7DN8 - chains C and D; structure by X-ray diffraction, 2.61 A resolution.

[Chain C]
Name: Putative cytoplasmic protein
Organism: Salmonella typhimurium (strain LT2 / SGSC1412 / ATCC 700720)
UniProtKB: Q8ZPY9 (Q8ZPY9_SALTY); residues 73-374 here = UniProt positions 73-374
Chain sequence (305 residues; row label = number of the first residue in the row; note: 72 numbers in that range are skipped by the numbering (no residue carries them; nothing is unmodelled there); numbers below 1 keep their minus sign (Gly-2 is residue -2)):
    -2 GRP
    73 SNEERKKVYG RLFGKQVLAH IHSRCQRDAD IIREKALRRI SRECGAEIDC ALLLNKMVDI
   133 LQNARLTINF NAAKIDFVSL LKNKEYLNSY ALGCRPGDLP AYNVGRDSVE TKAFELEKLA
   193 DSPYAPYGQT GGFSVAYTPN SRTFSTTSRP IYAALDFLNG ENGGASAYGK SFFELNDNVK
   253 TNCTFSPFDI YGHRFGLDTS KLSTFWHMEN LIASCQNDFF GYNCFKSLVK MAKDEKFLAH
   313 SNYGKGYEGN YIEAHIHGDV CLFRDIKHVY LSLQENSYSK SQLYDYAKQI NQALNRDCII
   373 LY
Not modelled in the structure: -2 to -1, 117-119, 164-171
Differences from the reference sequence: expression tag (-2 to 0)

[Chain D]
Name: ADP-ribosylation factor 1
Organism: Homo sapiens
UniProtKB: P84077 (ARF1_HUMAN); numbering as in UniProt (aligned over 17-181)
Chain sequence (169 residues; row label = number of the first residue in the row; note: 16 numbers in that range are skipped by the numbering (no residue carries them; nothing is unmodelled there); numbers below 1 keep their minus sign (Ser-3 is residue -3)):
    -3 SGRP
    17 EMRILMVGLD AAGKTTILYK LKLGEIVTTI PTIGFNVETV EYKNISFTVW DVGGLDKIRP
    77 LWRHYFQNTQ GLIFVVDSND RERVNEAREE LMRMLAEDEL RDAVLLVFAN KQDLPNAMNA
   137 AEITDKLGLH SLRHRNWYIQ ATCATSGDGL YEGLDWLSNQ LRNQK
Not modelled in the structure: -3 to -2, 178-181
Differences from the reference sequence: expression tag (-3 to 0); engineered mutation Leu71 (Gln in P84077)
Metal / ion sites: Mg2+: Thr31, Thr48 (together with GDP)
Small-molecule neighbours: GDP (guanosine-5'-diphosphate): Leu25, Asp26, Ala27, Ala28, Gly29, Lys30, Thr31, Thr32, Thr45, Thr48, Asn126, Lys127, Asp129, Leu130, Cys159, Ala160, Thr161
UniProt features mapped onto this chain:
  - binding site (GTP): Gly24 to Thr32, Asn126 to Asp129, Ala160

[How chain C and chain D interact]
Pairs across the interface (43; chain C residue first):
  Pro0(C) - Leu39(D)
  Glu76(C) - Lys38(D)  salt bridge
  Arg77(C) - Glu41(D)  salt bridge
  Val80(C) - Tyr35(D)  hydrophobic
  Val80(C) - Lys38(D)
  Val80(C) - Leu39(D)  hydrophobic
  Tyr81(C) - Leu39(D)  hydrophobic
  Tyr81(C) - Glu41(D)  hydrogen bond
  Arg83(C) - Glu54(D)  salt bridge
  Leu84(C) - Tyr35(D)
  Leu84(C) - Val43(D)  hydrophobic
  Leu84(C) - Ile46(D)
  Lys87(C) - Phe51(D)
  Lys87(C) - Asn52(D)
  Gln88(C) - Ile46(D)
  Leu90(C) - Ile49(D)  hydrophobic
  Ala91(C) - Ile49(D)  hydrophobic
  His94(C) - Ile49(D)
  Pro195(C) - Thr44(D)
  Tyr196(C) - Val43(D)
  Tyr196(C) - Thr44(D)  hydrogen bond (side chain-backbone)
  Tyr196(C) - Ile46(D)  hydrophobic
  Asn248(C) - His80(D)  hydrogen bond
  Asn248(C) - Tyr81(D)  hydrogen bond
  Asp249(C) - Leu77(D)
  Asn250(C) - Phe51(D)
  Asn250(C) - Leu77(D)
  Asn250(C) - Trp78(D)
  Asn250(C) - Tyr81(D)  hydrogen bond
  Thr253(C) - Gly50(D)
  Thr253(C) - Phe51(D)
  Thr253(C) - Ile74(D)
  Asn254(C) - Gly50(D)
  Asn254(C) - Phe51(D)  hydrogen bond (side chain-backbone)
  Phe277(C) - Ile74(D)  hydrophobic
  Phe277(C) - Leu77(D)  hydrophobic
  Trp278(C) - Ile49(D)  hydrogen bond (side chain-backbone)
  Trp278(C) - Lys73(D)
  Trp278(C) - Ile74(D)  hydrophobic
  Arg336(C) - Val53(D)
  Arg336(C) - Trp66(D)
  Arg336(C) - Tyr81(D)
  Asp337(C) - Tyr81(D)
Other interface residues (no listed pair), chain C (26 interface residues in all): Val251, Asp331, Arg368
Other interface residues (no listed pair), chain D (22 interface residues in all): Pro47, Thr64

[Summary]
The interface between chain C and chain D involves 26 residues on one side and 22 on the other, with 7
hydrogen bonds and 3 salt bridges. Polar contacts include Glu76(C)-Lys38(D), Arg77(C)-Glu41(D) and
Arg83(C)-Glu54(D). Chain D binds GDP.
Here chain C is Putative cytoplasmic protein (Salmonella typhimurium (strain LT2 / SGSC1412 / ATCC 700720))
and chain D is ADP-ribosylation factor 1 (Homo sapiens). Entry 7DN8 (Crystal structure of Salmonella effector
SopF in complex with ARF1) was determined by X-ray diffraction, deposited together with 7DN9.
